Entry 8CA2 (X-ray diffraction, 2.40 A resolution); this record covers chain A.

== Chain A ==
Protein: Carbonic anhydrase II
Organism: Homo sapiens
Notes: EC 4.2.1.1
Reference sequence: P00918 (CAH2_HUMAN); the author numbering skips numbers that UniProt does not, so the offset changes along the chain: 2-125 = UniProt 1-124; 127-261 = UniProt 125-259
Amino-acid sequence (260 residues; each row starts with the number of its first residue; note: 1 number in that range is skipped by the numbering (no residue carries it; nothing is unmodelled there)):
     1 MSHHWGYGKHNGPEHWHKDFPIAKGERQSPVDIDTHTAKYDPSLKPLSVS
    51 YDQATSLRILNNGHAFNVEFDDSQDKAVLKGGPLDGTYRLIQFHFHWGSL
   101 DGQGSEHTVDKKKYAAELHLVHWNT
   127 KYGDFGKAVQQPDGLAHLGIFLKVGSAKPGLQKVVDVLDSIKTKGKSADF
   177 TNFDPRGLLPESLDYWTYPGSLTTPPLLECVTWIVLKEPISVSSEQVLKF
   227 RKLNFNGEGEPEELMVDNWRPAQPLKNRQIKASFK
Unresolved in the structure: 1-4, 261
Construct notes: conflict His-143 (Val141 in P00918)
Metal / ion sites: Zn2+: His-94, His-96, His-119; Hg2+: Gln-137, Glu-205, Cys-206

== Summary ==
The Zn2+ site is built by His-94, His-96 and His-119. Gln-137, Glu-205 and Cys-206 coordinate Hg2+.
Chain A is Carbonic anhydrase II (Homo sapiens); the structure, Engineering the hydrophobic pocket of carbonic
anhydrase II, was determined by X-ray diffraction (same publication as 4CA2, 6CA2, 7CA2 and 9CA2).
